PDB entry 7DBD | X-ray diffraction, 3.09 A resolution | chains C and D of the 6 polymer chains in the assembly

[Chain C]
Protein: Tubulin alpha-1B chain
Source organism: Sus scrofa
UniProt: Q2XVP4 (TBA1B_PIG); residues 1-451 here = UniProt positions 1-451
Chain sequence (451 residues; numbered 1 to 451; the number before each row is that of its first residue):
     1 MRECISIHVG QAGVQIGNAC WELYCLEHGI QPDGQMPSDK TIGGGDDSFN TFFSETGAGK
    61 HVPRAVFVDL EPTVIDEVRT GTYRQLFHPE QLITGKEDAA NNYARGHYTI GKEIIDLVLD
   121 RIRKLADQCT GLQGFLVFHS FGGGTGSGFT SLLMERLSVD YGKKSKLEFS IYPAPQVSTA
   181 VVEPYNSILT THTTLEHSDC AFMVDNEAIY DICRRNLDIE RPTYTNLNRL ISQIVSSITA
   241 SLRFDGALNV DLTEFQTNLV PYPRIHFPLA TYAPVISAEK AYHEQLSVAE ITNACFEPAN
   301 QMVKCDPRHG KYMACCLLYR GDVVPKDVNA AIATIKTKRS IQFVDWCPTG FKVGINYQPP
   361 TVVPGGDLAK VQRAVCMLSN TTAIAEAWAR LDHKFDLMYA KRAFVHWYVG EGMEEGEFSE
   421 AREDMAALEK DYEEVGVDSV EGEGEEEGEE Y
Unresolved in the structure: 442-451
Swiss-Prot annotation at these positions:
  - motif: Met1 to Cys4 (MREC motif)
  - active site: Glu254
  - binding site (GTP): Gly10, Gln11, Ala12, Gln15, Glu71, Ala99, Ser140, Gly143, Gly144, Thr145, Gly146, Thr179, Glu183, Asn206, Tyr224, Asn228, Leu252
  - binding site (Mg(2+)): Glu71
  - site: Tyr451 (Involved in polymerization)
  - modified residue: Lys40 (N6,N6,N6-trimethyllysine), Ser48 (Phosphoserine), Ser232 (Phosphoserine), Tyr282 (3'-nitrotyrosine), Arg339 (Omega-N-methylarginine), Ser439 (Phosphoserine), Glu443 (5-glutamyl polyglutamate), Glu445 (5-glutamyl polyglutamate), Tyr451 (3'-nitrotyrosine)
  - cross-link (Glycyl lysine isopeptide (Lys-Gly)): Lys326 (interchain with G-Cter in ubiquitin), Lys370 (interchain with G-Cter in ubiquitin)
Bound ions: Ca2+: Asp39, Thr41, Gly44, Glu55; Mg2+: Glu71 (together with GTP)
Residues lining bound ligands:
  - GTP (guanosine-5'-triphosphate): Val9, Gly10, Gln11, Ala12, Gln15, Ile16, Asp69, Asp98, Ala99, Ala100, Asn101, Ser140, Gly142, Gly143, Gly144, Thr145, Gly146, Ile171, Pro173, Val177, Ser178, Thr179, Glu183, Asn206, Tyr224, Leu227, Asn228, Ile231
  - H0U (N-[5-(5-cyanothiophen-2-yl)-2-methyl-phenyl]-4-methyl-benzenesulfonamide): Asn101, Thr179, Ala180, Val181

[Chain D]
Protein: Tubulin beta chain
Source organism: Sus scrofa
UniProt: A0A287AGU7 (A0A287AGU7_PIG); residue numbers follow UniProt; this construct covers 1-445
Chain sequence (445 residues; each row starts with the number of its first residue):
     1 MREIVHIQAG QCGNQIGAKF WEVISDEHGI DPTGSYHGDS DLQLERINVY YNEATGNKYV
    61 PRAILVDLEP GTMDSVRSGP FGQIFRPDNF VFGQSGAGNN WAKGHYTEGA ELVDSVLDVV
   121 RKESESCDCL QGFQLTHSLG GGTGSGMGTL LISKIREEYP DRIMNTFSVM PSPKVSDTVV
   181 EPYNATLSVH QLVENTDETY CIDNEALYDI CFRTLKLTTP TYGDLNHLVS ATMSGVTTCL
   241 RFPGQLNADL RKLAVNMVPF PRLHFFMPGF APLTSRGSQQ YRALTVPELT QQMFDSKNMM
   301 AACDPRHGRY LTVAAIFRGR MSMKEVDEQM LNVQNKNSSY FVEWIPNNVK TAVCDIPPRG
   361 LKMSATFIGN STAIQELFKR ISEQFTAMFR RKAFLHWYTG EGMDEMEFTE AESNMNDLVS
   421 EYQQYQDATA DEQGEFEEEE GEDEA
Unresolved in the structure: 274-283, 431-445
Residues lining bound ligands:
  - GDP (guanosine-5'-diphosphate): Gly10, Gln11, Cys12, Gly13, Gln15, Ile16, Asp67, Asn99, Ser138, Gly140, Gly141, Gly142, Thr143, Gly144, Val169, Pro171, Val175, Ser176, Glu181, Asn204, Leu207, Tyr222, Leu225, Asn226
  - H0U (N-[5-(5-cyanothiophen-2-yl)-2-methyl-phenyl]-4-methyl-benzenesulfonamide): Asn165, Tyr200, Val236, Thr237, Cys239, Leu240, Leu246, Ala248, Asp249, Leu250, Lys252, Leu253, Asn256, Met257, Thr312, Val313, Ala314, Ala315, Asn348, Lys350, Thr351, Ala352, Ile368

[How chain C and chain D interact]
Contacting residue pairs (50; chain C residue first):
  Glu71(C) - Asn247(D)  hydrogen bond
  Thr73(C) - Arg46(D)
  Lys96(C) - Asp128(D)  salt bridge
  Lys96(C) - Cys129(D)
  Glu97(C) - Arg2(D)  salt bridge
  Glu97(C) - Arg251(D)  salt bridge
  Asp98(C) - Asp249(D)
  Asp98(C) - Lys252(D)  salt bridge
  Ala100(C) - Arg251(D)
  Ala100(C) - Lys252(D)
  Ala100(C) - Val255(D)
  Asn101(C) - Lys252(D)
  Asn101(C) - Asn256(D)  hydrogen bond
  Pro175(C) - Asn347(D)
  Pro175(C) - Lys350(D)
  Ser178(C) - Lys350(D)  hydrogen bond
  Thr179(C) - Leu246(D)
  Thr179(C) - Lys350(D)
  Ala180(C) - Asn256(D)
  Val181(C) - Asn256(D)  hydrogen bond (backbone-side chain)
  Val181(C) - Ile345(D)  hydrophobic
  Val181(C) - Pro346(D)
  Arg221(C) - Met323(D)  hydrogen bond
  Arg221(C) - Lys324(D)
  Arg221(C) - Asp327(D)  salt bridge
  Tyr224(C) - Gln245(D)
  Lys394(C) - Asn347(D)
  Leu397(C) - Glu343(D)
  Leu397(C) - Trp344(D)
  Leu397(C) - Pro346(D)  hydrophobic
  Met398(C) - Trp344(D)  hydrogen bond (backbone-backbone)
  Met398(C) - Pro346(D)
  Lys401(C) - Phe260(D)
  Lys401(C) - Trp344(D)
  Lys401(C) - Thr429(D)  hydrogen bond (side chain-backbone)
  Arg402(C) - Phe260(D)
  Ala403(C) - Pro259(D)
  Ala403(C) - Phe260(D)  hydrophobic
  Phe404(C) - Val255(D)
  Phe404(C) - Asn256(D)
  Phe404(C) - Val258(D)
  Phe404(C) - Pro259(D)  hydrogen bond (backbone-backbone)
  Phe404(C) - Ile345(D)  hydrophobic
  His406(C) - Val258(D)  hydrogen bond (side chain-backbone)
  His406(C) - Pro259(D)
  His406(C) - Phe260(D)
  His406(C) - Pro261(D)
  Trp407(C) - Ala254(D)  hydrogen bond (side chain-backbone)
  Trp407(C) - Val255(D)
  Trp407(C) - Val258(D)  hydrogen bond (side chain-backbone)
Other interface residues (no listed pair), chain C (27 interface residues in all): Arg105, Val182, Tyr210, Glu220
Other interface residues (no listed pair), chain D (33 interface residues in all): Asp197, Met257, Thr312, Tyr425, Ala428, Ala430

[In short]
27 residues of chain C and 33 residues of chain D are in contact; the contacts include 11 hydrogen bonds and 5
salt bridges. Polar contacts include Lys96(C)-Asp128(D), Glu97(C)-Arg2(D) and Glu97(C)-Arg251(D). Compound H0U
is bound between chain C and chain D.
Here chain C is Tubulin alpha-1B chain and chain D is Tubulin beta chain, both from Sus scrofa. Entry 7DBD
(444 in complex with tubulin) was determined by X-ray diffraction.
